Entry 1C8R (X-ray diffraction, 1.80 A resolution); this record covers chain A.

# Chain A
Name: Protein (bacteriorhodopsin)
From: Halobacterium salinarum
Notes: fragment: "br" state intermediate
UniProtKB: P02945 (BACR_HALN1); residues 1-249 here correspond to UniProt positions 14-262 (UniProt number = residue number + 13)
Chain sequence (249 residues; row label = number of the first residue in the row):
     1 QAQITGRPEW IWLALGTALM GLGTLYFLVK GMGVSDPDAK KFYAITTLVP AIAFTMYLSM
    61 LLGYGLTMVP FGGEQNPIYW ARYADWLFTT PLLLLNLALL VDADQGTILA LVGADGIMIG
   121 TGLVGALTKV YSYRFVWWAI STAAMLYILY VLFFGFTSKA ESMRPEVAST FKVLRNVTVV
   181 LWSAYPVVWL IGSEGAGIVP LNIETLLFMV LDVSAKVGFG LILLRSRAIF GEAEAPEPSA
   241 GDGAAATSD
Unresolved in the structure: 1-4, 157-161, 232-249
Covalent attachments: retinal (RET) linked to Lys216
Construct notes: engineered mutation Asn96 (Asp109 in P02945)
Residues lining bound ligands:
  - lipid fragment (LI1; 1-[2,6,10.14-tetramethyl-hexadecan-16-yl]-2-[2,10,14-trimethylhexadecan-16-yl]glycerol), molecule 1: Trp10, Ile11, Tyr133, Val136, Ala139, Ile140, Ala143
  - lipid fragment (LI1), molecule 2: Trp12, Leu15, Tyr131, Ser132, Phe135, Val136, Trp138, Ala139, Leu190, Ala196, Asn202, Ile203, Leu206, Leu207, Val210
  - lipid fragment (LI1), molecule 3: Ala14, Thr17, Ala18, Leu22, Leu61
  - lipid fragment (LI1), molecule 4: Gly21, Thr24, Leu25, Leu28, Lys40, Tyr43, Ala44, Thr47, Leu48, Ala51, Phe54
  - lipid fragment (LI1), molecule 5: Leu22, Leu25, Tyr26, Val29
  - lipid fragment (LI1), molecule 6: Ile52, Thr55, Met56, Tyr64, Trp80, Phe88
  - lipid fragment (LI1), molecule 7: Leu87, Phe88, Pro91, Leu92, Leu95, Ile108, Val112
  - lipid fragment (LI1), molecule 8: Trp138, Thr142, Ser183, Val187, Leu190, Ala196, Ile198, Val199, Pro200, Ile203
  - lipid fragment (LI1), molecule 9: Ala139, Thr142, Ala143, Leu146, Leu221, Ile222
  - lipid fragment (LI1), molecule 10: Leu146, Phe154, Val173, Asn176, Val177, Val180
  - lipid fragment (LI1), molecule 11: Phe153, Lys172, Arg175, Asn176, Val179, Val180, Leu181, Ser183, Ala184, Val187
  - lipid fragment (LI1), molecule 12: Val187, Ile191, Ile198, Val199
  - retinal (RET): Tyr83, Asp85, Trp86, Thr89, Thr90, Leu93, Met118, Ile119, Gly122, Trp138, Ser141, Thr142, Met145, Trp182, Tyr185, Pro186, Trp189, Asp212, Ala215
  - 2,10,23-trimethyl-tetracosane (SQU): Leu15, Leu19, Leu22, Gly23, Tyr26, Val213, Ser214, Val217, Gly218, Leu221, Arg225
UniProt features mapped onto this chain:
  - site: Asp85 (Primary proton acceptor)
  - modified residue: Gln1 (Pyrrolidone carboxylic acid), Lys216 (N6-(retinylidene)lysine)
What the authors report for this chain:
  - conformationally variable residues (order/disorder transition): Ser162 to Arg175, Leu223 to Gly231

# Overview
Bound to chain A: 12 copies of lipid fragment and 2,10,23-trimethyl-tetracosane. Retinal is covalently linked
to Lys216. From the paper: conformational variability at Ser162 and Leu223.
Chain A is Protein (bacteriorhodopsin) (Halobacterium salinarum); the structure, Bacteriorhodopsin D96N br
state at 2.0 A resolution, was determined by X-ray diffraction, deposited together with 1C8S.
